6R0Y - chains E and J of the 26 polymer chains in the assembly; structure by electron microscopy, 3.90 A resolution.

[Chain E]
Molecule: V-type ATP synthase beta chain
From: Thermus thermophilus (strain HB8 / ATCC 27634 / DSM 579)
UniProtKB: Q56404 (VATB_THET8); residue numbers follow UniProt; this construct covers 1-478
Amino-acid sequence (478 residues; row label = number of the first residue in the row):
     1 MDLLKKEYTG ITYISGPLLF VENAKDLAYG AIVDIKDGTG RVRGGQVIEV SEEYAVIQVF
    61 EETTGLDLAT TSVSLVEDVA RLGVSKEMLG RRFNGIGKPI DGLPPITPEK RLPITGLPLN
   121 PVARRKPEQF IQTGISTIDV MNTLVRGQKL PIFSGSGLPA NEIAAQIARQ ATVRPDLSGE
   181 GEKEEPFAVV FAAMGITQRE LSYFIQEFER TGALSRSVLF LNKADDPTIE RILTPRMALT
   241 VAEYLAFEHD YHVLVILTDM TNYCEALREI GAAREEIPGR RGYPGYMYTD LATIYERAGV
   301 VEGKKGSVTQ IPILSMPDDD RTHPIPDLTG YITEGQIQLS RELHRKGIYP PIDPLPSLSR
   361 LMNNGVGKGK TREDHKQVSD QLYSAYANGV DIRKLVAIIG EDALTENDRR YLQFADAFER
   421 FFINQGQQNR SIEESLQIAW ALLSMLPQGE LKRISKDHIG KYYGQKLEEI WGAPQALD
Not modelled in the structure: 1-4, 467-478

[Chain J]
Molecule: V-type ATP synthase subunit E
From: Thermus thermophilus (strain HB8 / ATCC 27634 / DSM 579)
UniProtKB: P74901 (VATE_THET8); residues 1-188 here = UniProt positions 1-188
Amino-acid sequence (188 residues; numbered 1 to 188; the number before each row is that of its first residue):
     1 MSKLEAILSQ EVEAEIQALL QEAEAKAEAV KREAEEKAKA LLQARERALE AQYRAALRRA
    61 ESAGELLVAT ARTQARGEVL EEVRRRVREA LEALPQKPEW PEVVRKLALE ALEALPGAKA
   121 LVANPEDLPH LEALARERGV ELQAEPALRL GVRAVGAEGK TQVENSLLAR LDRAWDALSS
   181 KVAQALWG
Not modelled in the structure: 1, 188

[Chain E / chain J interface]
Pairs across the interface (25):
  Lys5(E) - Val163(J)
  Lys5(E) - Glu164(J)  hydrogen bond (backbone-backbone)
  Lys5(E) - Arg173(J)
  Lys6(E) - Thr161(J)
  Lys6(E) - Gln162(J)
  Lys6(E) - Val163(J)
  Glu7(E) - Thr161(J)
  Glu7(E) - Gln162(J)  hydrogen bond
  Thr9(E) - Lys160(J)
  Thr9(E) - Thr161(J)
  Thr9(E) - Gln162(J)
  Gly10(E) - Lys160(J)
  Asn23(E) - Glu158(J)  hydrogen bond
  Asn23(E) - Lys160(J)
  Leu75(E) - Arg173(J)
  Leu103(E) - Thr70(J)
  Pro104(E) - Gln74(J)
  Pro104(E) - Gly77(J)
  Thr107(E) - Leu80(J)
  Thr107(E) - Ala183(J)
  Pro108(E) - Ser180(J)
  Thr211(E) - Arg59(J)
  Gly212(E) - Ser62(J)  hydrogen bond (backbone-side chain)
  Ser215(E) - Ser62(J)
  Ser215(E) - Leu66(J)
Other interface residues (no listed pair), chain E (20 interface residues in all): Tyr8, Ser74, Val76, Arg111, Arg210, Leu214
Other interface residues (no listed pair), chain J (22 interface residues in all): Thr73, Ala114, Leu115, Gly159, Asp176, Ser179

[Summary]
Chain E and chain J form an interface of 20 and 22 residues respectively, with 4 hydrogen bonds. Polar pairs
include Glu7(E)-Gln162(J), Asn23(E)-Glu158(J) and Gly212(E)-Ser62(J).
Chain E is V-type ATP synthase beta chain and chain J is V-type ATP synthase subunit E, both from Thermus
thermophilus (strain HB8 / ATCC 27634 / DSM 579); the structure, Thermus thermophilus V/A-type
ATPase/synthase, rotational state 3, was determined by electron microscopy together with 6QUM, 6R0W, 6R0Z and
6R10 from the same study.
